PDB entry 8SY6 | electron microscopy, 3.28 A resolution | chains G and A of the 8 polymer chains in the assembly

Chain G (and A):
Name: DNA-directed RNA polymerase subunit alpha
Source organism: Escherichia coli
Notes: EC 2.7.7.6; chain A of this document is another copy of the same molecule, construct and numbering; everything in this record applies to it too
UniProtKB: P0A7Z4 (RPOA_ECOLI); residues 1-329 here = UniProt positions 1-329
Chain sequence (329 residues; row label = number of the first residue in the row):
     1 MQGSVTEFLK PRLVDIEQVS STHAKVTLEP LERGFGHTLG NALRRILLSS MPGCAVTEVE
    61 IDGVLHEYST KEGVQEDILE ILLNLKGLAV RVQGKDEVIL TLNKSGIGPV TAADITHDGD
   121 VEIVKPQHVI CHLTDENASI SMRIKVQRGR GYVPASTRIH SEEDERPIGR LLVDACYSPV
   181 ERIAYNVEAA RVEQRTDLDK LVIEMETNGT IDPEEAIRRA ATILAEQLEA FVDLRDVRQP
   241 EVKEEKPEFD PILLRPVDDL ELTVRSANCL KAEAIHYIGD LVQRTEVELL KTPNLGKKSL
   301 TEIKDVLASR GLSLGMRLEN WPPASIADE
Disordered / not traced: 1-5, 159-166, 235-329 (chain A: 1-4, 160-166, 235-329)
Swiss-Prot annotation at these positions:
  - region: Glu162 to Glu165 (Required for interaction with Crp at class II promoters)
  - modified residue: Arg265 (ADP-ribosylarginine), Lys297 (N6-acetyllysine), Lys298 (N6-acetyllysine)
  - mutagenesis: Arg45 (R45C: In rpoA112; temperature-sensitive, blocks RNA polymerase assembly), Glu162 to Glu165 (5-fold decrease in CRP-class II promoter-dependent transcription), Glu165 (E165K: 5-fold decrease in CRP-class II promoter-dependent transcription), Arg191 (R191C: In rpoA101; temperature-sensitive)

Chain G / chain A interface:
Contacting residue pairs - 46 pairs, chain G then chain A:
  Thr6(G) with Arg150(A)
  Glu7(G) with Arg150(A)
  Phe8(G) with Arg150(A); Ile223(A), hydrophobic
  Leu9(G) with Gln227(A)
  Lys10(G) with Glu226(A), salt bridge; Gln227(A); Glu229(A), salt bridge
  Pro11(G) with Gln227(A); Ala230(A); Phe231(A)
  Arg12(G) with Phe231(A)
  Leu13(G) with Phe231(A)
  Leu28(G) with Phe231(A), hydrophobic
  Gly34(G) with Arg45(A)
  Phe35(G) with Ser50(A); Gln227(A)
  Thr38(G) with Arg45(A), hydrogen bond
  Leu39(G) with Leu228(A), hydrophobic
  Arg45(G) with Gly34(A), hydrogen bond (side chain-backbone); Thr38(A)
  Ser50(G) with Phe35(A)
  Arg150(G) with Glu7(A), hydrogen bond (side chain-backbone); Phe8(A)
  Arg218(G) with Phe231(A), hydrogen bond (side chain-backbone); Asp233(A), salt bridge
  Arg219(G) with Thr6(A), hydrogen bond (side chain-backbone)
  Ala221(G) with Leu228(A); Phe231(A), hydrophobic
  Thr222(G) with Val232(A); Asp233(A)
  Ile223(G) with Phe8(A), hydrophobic; Phe35(A), hydrophobic
  Leu224(G) with Leu228(A), hydrophobic
  Glu226(G) with Lys10(A), salt bridge
  Gln227(G) with Leu9(A); Phe35(A)
  Leu228(G) with Leu224(A), hydrophobic
  Phe231(G) with Leu28(A), hydrophobic; Leu43(A), hydrophobic; Leu201(A), hydrophobic; Ala221(A), hydrophobic
  Asp233(G) with Leu13(A); Glu214(A); Arg218(A), salt bridge
  Leu234(G) with Leu13(A)
Also at the interface, not in a pair above, chain G (34 interface residues in all): His37, Asn41, Ser49, Ala225, Ala230, Val232
Also at the interface, not in a pair above, chain A (41 interface residues in all): Val5, Pro11, Arg12, Ile16, Leu31, His37, Leu39, Asn41, Ala42, Ile46, Ile203, Ile217, Ala225

Summary:
34 residues of chain G and 41 residues of chain A are in contact; the contacts include 5 hydrogen bonds and 5
salt bridges. Polar pairs include Lys10(G)-Glu226(A), Lys10(G)-Glu229(A) and Arg218(G)-Asp233(A). UniProt
lists 6 mutagenesis sites on chain G.
Both chains are DNA-directed RNA polymerase subunit alpha (Escherichia coli). Entry 8SY6 (E. coli DNA-directed
RNA polymerase transcription elongation complex bound the unnatural dB-UTP base pair in the ...) was
determined by electron microscopy together with 8SY5 and 8SY7 from the same study.
